Entry 4OZH (X-ray diffraction, 2.80 A resolution); this record covers chains G and H of the 5 polymer chains in the assembly.

Chain G:
Name: T-cell receptor, s16, alpha chain
From: Homo sapiens
Notes: engineered mutation(s): T176C
Sequence (203 residues; row label = number of the first residue in the row; note: 18 numbers in that range are skipped by the numbering (no residue carries them; nothing is unmodelled there)):
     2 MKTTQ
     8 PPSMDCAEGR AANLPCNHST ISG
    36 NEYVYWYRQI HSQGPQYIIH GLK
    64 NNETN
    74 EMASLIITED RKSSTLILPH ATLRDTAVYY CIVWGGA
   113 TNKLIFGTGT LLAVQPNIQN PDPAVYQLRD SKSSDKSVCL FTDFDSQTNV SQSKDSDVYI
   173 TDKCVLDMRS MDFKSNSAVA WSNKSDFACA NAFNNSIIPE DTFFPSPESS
Unresolved in the structure: 144-146, 218-222
Disulfides: Cys23-Cys104, Cys151-Cys201
Bound ions: Ca2+: Ile130 (shared with Asp18(H) of chain H)

Chain H:
Name: T-cell receptor, s16, beta chain
From: Homo sapiens
Notes: engineered mutation(s): C202A, S184C
Sequence (241 residues; numbered 3 to 257; 14 numbers in that range are skipped by the numbering (no residue carries them; nothing is unmodelled there); the number before each row is that of its first residue):
     3 GVSQSPSNKV TEKGKDVELR CDPISGH
    37 TALYWYRQSL GQGLEFLIYF QG
    63 NSAPDKSGLP SDRFSAERT
    83 GGSVSTLTIQ RTQQEDSAVY LCASSVRS
   113 TDTQYFGPGT RLTVLEDLKN VFPPEVAVFE PSEAEISHTQ KATLVCLATG FYPDHVELSW
   173 WVNGKEVHSG VCTDPQPLKE QPALNDSRYA LSSRLRVSAT FWQNPRNHFR CQVQFYGLSE
   233 NDEWTQDRAK PVTQIVSAEA WGRAD
Unresolved in the structure: 257
Disulfides: Cys23-Cys104, Cys158-Cys223
Bound ions: Ca2+: Asp18 (shared with Ile130(G) of chain G)

Chain G / chain H interface:
Residue-residue contacts (93):
  Tyr40(G) with Thr115(H), hydrogen bond
  Tyr42(G) with Gln116(H), hydrogen bond (side chain-backbone); Phe118(H), hydrophobic
  Gln44(G) with Gln44(H), hydrogen bond
  His46(G) with Pro187(H)
  Ser47(G) with Leu46(H)
  Gly49(G) with Leu103(H); Gly119(H); Pro120(H)
  Pro50(G) with Leu103(H); Phe118(H)
  Tyr52(G) with Thr115(H); Tyr117(H), hydrophobic
  Trp107(G) with Thr113(H), hydrogen bond (side chain-backbone); Gln116(H)
  Gly109(G) with Thr113(H)
  Thr113(G) with Thr113(H)
  Asn114(G) with Tyr40(H), hydrogen bond; Tyr55(H); Ser110(H); Thr113(H), hydrogen bond (side chain-backbone); Gln116(H)
  Lys115(G) with Tyr42(H); Phe52(H); Asp67(H), salt bridge
  Leu116(G) with Tyr42(H), hydrogen bond (backbone-side chain); Leu50(H); Gln116(H); Phe118(H), hydrophobic
  Phe118(G) with Leu50(H), hydrophobic
  Asp134(G) with His150(H), salt bridge
  Tyr138(G) with Ser144(H); Glu147(H); His150(H)
  Gln139(G) with Ser144(H), hydrogen bond (backbone-side chain)
  Leu140(G) with Phe141(H); Glu142(H); Pro143(H), hydrophobic; Thr155(H); Val157(H), hydrophobic
  Arg141(G) with Phe141(H); Glu142(H), hydrogen bond (backbone-backbone)
  Asp142(G) with Ala139(H); Val140(H); Phe141(H)
  Ser143(G) with Val140(H), hydrogen bond (backbone-backbone); Glu142(H); Ala252(H)
  Lys148(G) with Phe141(H)
  Val150(G) with Phe141(H), hydrophobic; Leu159(H), hydrophobic
  Leu152(G) with Thr155(H); Val157(H), hydrophobic
  Thr154(G) with Arg208(H)
  Asp155(G) with Arg208(H), salt bridge
  Tyr171(G) with Leu190(H), hydrophobic; Glu192(H)
  Ile172(G) with Leu190(H)
  Thr173(G) with Asp186(H); Leu190(H); Ser204(H)
  Asp174(G) with Asp186(H)
  Cys176(G) with Cys184(H), disulfide; Arg206(H), hydrogen bond
  Val177(G) with Cys184(H), hydrogen bond (backbone-side chain)
  Leu178(G) with Gly182(H); Val183(H); Cys184(H); Arg206(H); Arg208(H)
  Asp179(G) with Ser181(H); Gly182(H), hydrogen bond (backbone-backbone)
  Met180(G) with Lys153(H); Ser181(H); Gly182(H); Arg208(H)
  Arg181(G) with His180(H); Ser181(H), hydrogen bond (backbone-side chain)
  Ser182(G) with Ser181(H)
  Met183(G) with Lys153(H); Ser210(H)
  Phe185(G) with Lys153(H); Arg208(H)
  Ser187(G) with Arg208(H), hydrogen bond
  Ser189(G) with Arg206(H), hydrogen bond (backbone-side chain)
  Ala190(G) with Arg206(H)
  Val191(G) with Val157(H), hydrophobic; Ser204(H); Arg206(H)
  Trp193(G) with Leu159(H), hydrophobic; Ala202(H), hydrophobic
  Phe215(G) with His150(H)
  Pro217(G) with Ala146(H), hydrophobic
Also at the interface, not in a pair above, chain G (49 interface residues in all): His55, Ser149
Also at the interface, not in a pair above, chain H (53 interface residues in all): Val101, Asp114, Thr151, Leu156, Thr161, Gln193, Val209, Glu251
Disulfides between the chains: Cys176(G)-Cys184(H)

Overview:
The interface between chain G and chain H involves 49 residues on one side and 53 on the other; the contacts
include 1 disulfide bond, 16 hydrogen bonds and 3 salt bridges. Polar contacts include Lys115(G)-Asp67(H),
Asp134(G)-His150(H) and Asp155(G)-Arg208(H). Ile130(G) and Asp18(H) coordinate Ca2+.
Chain G is T-cell receptor, s16, alpha chain and chain H is T-cell receptor, s16, beta chain, both from Homo
sapiens; the structure, S16 protein complex, was determined by X-ray diffraction (same publication as 4OZF and
4OZI).
